1W0X - chain C; structure by X-ray diffraction, 2.20 A resolution.

# Chain C
Molecule: Cyclin-dependent kinase 2
Organism: Homo sapiens
Notes: EC 2.7.1.37
UniProtKB: P24941 (CDK2_HUMAN); numbering as in UniProt (aligned over 1-298)
Sequence (298 residues; each row starts with the number of its first residue):
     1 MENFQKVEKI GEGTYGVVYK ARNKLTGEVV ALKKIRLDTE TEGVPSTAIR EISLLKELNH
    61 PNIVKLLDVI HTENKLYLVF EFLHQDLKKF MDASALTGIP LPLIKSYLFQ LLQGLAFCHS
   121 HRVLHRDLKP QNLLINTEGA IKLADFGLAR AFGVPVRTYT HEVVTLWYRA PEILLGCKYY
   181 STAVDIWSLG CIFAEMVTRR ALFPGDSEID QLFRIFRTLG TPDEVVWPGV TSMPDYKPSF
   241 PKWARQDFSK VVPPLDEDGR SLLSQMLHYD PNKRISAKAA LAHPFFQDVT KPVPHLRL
Disordered / not traced: 37-43, 153-163
UniProt features mapped onto this chain:
  - active site: D127 (Proton acceptor)
  - binding site (ATP): I10 to V18, K33, E81 to L83, D86, K129 to N132, D145
  - binding site (Mg(2+)): N132, D145
  - site (CDK7 binding): K9, K88, K89, L166
  - modified residue: M1 (N-acetylmethionine), K6 (N6-acetyllysine), T14 (Phosphothreonine), Y15 (Phosphotyrosine), Y19 (Phosphotyrosine), T160 (Phosphothreonine)
  - natural variant: P45 (P45L: In a glioblastoma multiforme sample)
  - mutagenesis: K9 (K9F: Reduced phosphorylation by CAK), T14 (T14A: 2-fold increase in activity), Y15 (Y15F: 2-fold increase in activity), K88 to K89 (Reduced phosphorylation by CAK), T160 (T160A: Abolishes activity), L166 (L166R: Reduced phosphorylation by CAK and reduced kinase activity)
Small-molecule neighbours: olomoucine (OLO): I10, V18, A31, V64, F80, E81, F82, L83, H84, Q85, D86, K89, Q131, L134

# In short
Ligands of chain C: olomoucine. From UniProt: active-site residue D127, 19 ATP-binding residues, Mg2+-binding
residues N132 and D145 and 7 mutagenesis sites.
Chain C is Cyclin-dependent kinase 2 (Homo sapiens); the structure, Crystal structure of human CDK2 in complex
with the inhibitor olomoucine, was determined by X-ray diffraction, deposited together with 2EXM.
